PDB entry 3WWK | X-ray diffraction, 2.98 A resolution | chains A and B of the 3 polymer chains in the assembly

# Chain A
Protein: Snaclec rhodocytin subunit alpha
Organism: Calloselasma rhodostoma
UniProt: Q9I841 (SLYA_CALRH); numbering as in UniProt (aligned over 1-136)
Amino-acid sequence (136 residues; each row starts with the number of its first residue):
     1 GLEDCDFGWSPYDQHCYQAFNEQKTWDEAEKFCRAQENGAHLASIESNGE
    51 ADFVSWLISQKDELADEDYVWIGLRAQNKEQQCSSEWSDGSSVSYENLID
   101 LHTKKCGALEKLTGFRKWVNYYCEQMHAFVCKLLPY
Disordered / not traced: 1, 99-100
Disulfide bonds: Cys5-Cys16, Cys33-Cys131, Cys106-Cys123

# Chain B
Protein: Snaclec rhodocytin subunit beta
Organism: Calloselasma rhodostoma
UniProt: Q9I840 (SLYB_CALRH); residues -22 to 123 here correspond to UniProt positions 1-146 (UniProt number = residue number + 23)
Amino-acid sequence (146 residues; each row starts with the number of its first residue; numbers below 1 keep their minus sign (Met-22 is residue -22)):
   -22 MGRFIFVSFGLLVVFLSLSGTGADCPSGWSSYEGHCYKPFNEPKNWADAE
    28 RFCKLQPKHSHLVSFQSAEEADFVVKLTRPRLKANLVWMGLSNIWHGCNW
    78 QWSDGARLNYKDWQEQSECLAFRGVHTEWLNMDCSSTCSFVCKFKA
Disordered / not traced: -22 to 0
Disulfide bonds: Cys2-Cys13, Cys30-Cys119, Cys96-Cys111

# Interface between chain A and chain B
Cross-chain cystine bridges: Cys83(A)-Cys75(B)
Residue-residue contacts - 81 pairs, chain A then chain B:
  Glu30(A) - Ser80(B)  hydrogen bond
  His41(A) - Ser80(B)
  His41(A) - Asp81(B)
  Leu42(A) - Ser80(B)  hydrogen bond (backbone-side chain)
  Ala43(A) - Trp79(B)
  Ser44(A) - Trp79(B)
  Ser44(A) - Asp81(B)  hydrogen bond
  Ile45(A) - Trp79(B)
  Ile45(A) - Tyr87(B)
  Glu46(A) - Ala83(B)
  Glu46(A) - Tyr87(B)
  Ser47(A) - Tyr87(B)
  Asn48(A) - Tyr87(B)  hydrogen bond
  Ile72(A) - Trp79(B)  hydrophobic
  Gly73(A) - Gln78(B)
  Gly73(A) - Trp79(B)
  Gly73(A) - Ser80(B)  hydrogen bond (backbone-backbone)
  Leu74(A) - Trp77(B)  hydrophobic
  Leu74(A) - Gln78(B)
  Leu74(A) - Trp79(B)  hydrophobic
  Leu74(A) - Trp90(B)  hydrophobic
  Arg75(A) - Asn76(B)
  Arg75(A) - Trp77(B)
  Arg75(A) - Gln78(B)  hydrogen bond (backbone-backbone)
  Ala76(A) - Cys75(B)  hydrophobic
  Ala76(A) - Asn76(B)
  Ala76(A) - Trp77(B)
  Gln77(A) - Asn76(B)  hydrogen bond (backbone-backbone)
  Gln77(A) - Gln78(B)
  Asn78(A) - Asn76(B)
  Gln82(A) - Ile71(B)
  Cys83(A) - Ile71(B)  hydrogen bond (backbone-backbone)
  Cys83(A) - Gly74(B)
  Cys83(A) - Cys75(B)  disulfide
  Ser84(A) - Leu68(B)
  Ser84(A) - Ser69(B)  hydrogen bond (side chain-backbone)
  Ser84(A) - Ile71(B)
  Glu86(A) - Leu68(B)
  Trp87(A) - Ser41(B)
  Trp87(A) - Phe42(B)  hydrogen bond (side chain-backbone)
  Trp87(A) - Gln43(B)
  Trp87(A) - Met66(B)  hydrophobic
  Trp87(A) - Gly67(B)
  Trp87(A) - Leu68(B)  hydrophobic
  Trp87(A) - Trp106(B)  hydrophobic
  Ser88(A) - Glu27(B)  hydrogen bond
  Ser88(A) - His38(B)
  Ser88(A) - Leu39(B)
  Ser88(A) - Gly67(B)  hydrogen bond (backbone-backbone)
  Asp89(A) - Ser41(B)  hydrogen bond
  Ser91(A) - Gln43(B)  hydrogen bond
  Ser92(A) - Gln43(B)
  Ser94(A) - Gln43(B)  hydrogen bond
  Tyr95(A) - Gln43(B)
  Tyr95(A) - Ser44(B)
  Tyr95(A) - Ala45(B)
  Asn97(A) - Thr104(B)  hydrogen bond (side chain-backbone)
  Asn97(A) - Trp106(B)
  Leu98(A) - Trp106(B)  hydrophobic
  Leu101(A) - Trp106(B)
  Thr103(A) - Trp72(B)
  Lys104(A) - Trp72(B)
  Lys104(A) - Trp77(B)
  Lys104(A) - Glu95(B)  salt bridge
  Lys104(A) - Asn108(B)
  Lys105(A) - Trp77(B)
  Arg116(A) - Asp89(B)
  Lys117(A) - Asp89(B)  hydrogen bond (backbone-side chain)
  Lys117(A) - Gln91(B)
  Lys117(A) - Glu92(B)
  Trp118(A) - Trp79(B)  hydrophobic
  Trp118(A) - Leu85(B)  hydrophobic
  Trp118(A) - Tyr87(B)
  Trp118(A) - Lys88(B)
  Trp118(A) - Asp89(B)  hydrogen bond (backbone-backbone)
  Trp118(A) - Trp90(B)
  Trp118(A) - Gln91(B)
  Asn120(A) - Trp72(B)
  Asn120(A) - Trp77(B)
  Asn120(A) - Trp90(B)
  Tyr122(A) - Asn108(B)
Interface residues without a listed pair, chain A (47 interface residues in all): Trp26, Ala51, Gln81, Val93, Glu96, Cys106, Gly107, Val119, Lys132
Interface residues without a listed pair, chain B (41 interface residues in all): Trp23, Val40, Ala48, Asn70, Gln93, Leu97, Glu105

# In short
The interface between chain A and chain B involves 47 residues on one side and 41 on the other; the contacts
include 1 disulfide bond, 18 hydrogen bonds and 1 salt bridge. Among the polar pairs are Lys104(A)-Glu95(B),
Glu30(A)-Ser80(B) and Leu42(A)-Ser80(B).
Chain A is Snaclec rhodocytin subunit alpha and chain B is Snaclec rhodocytin subunit beta, both from
Calloselasma rhodostoma; the structure, Crystal structure of CLEC-2 in complex with rhodocytin, was determined
by X-ray diffraction (same publication as 3WSR).
